PDB entry 3CC7 | X-ray diffraction, 2.70 A resolution | chains P and 0 of the 31 polymer chains in the assembly

== Chain P ==
Name: 50S ribosomal protein L19e
From: Haloarcula marismortui
UniProt: P14119 (RL19_HALMA); residues 0-148 here correspond to UniProt positions 1-149 (UniProt number = residue number + 1)
Sequence (149 residues; numbered 0 to 148; the number before each row is that of its first residue; numbering starts at 0):
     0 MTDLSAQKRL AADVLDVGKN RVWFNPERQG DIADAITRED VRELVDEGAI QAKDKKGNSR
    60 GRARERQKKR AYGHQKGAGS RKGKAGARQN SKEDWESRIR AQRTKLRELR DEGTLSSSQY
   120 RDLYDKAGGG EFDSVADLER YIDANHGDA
Not modelled in the structure: 0, 144-148

== Chain 0 ==
Molecule: 23S ribosomal RNA
From: Haloarcula marismortui
Notes: engineered mutation(s): G2099A, C2487U
Sequence (2923 nucleotides; row label = number of the first residue in the row):
     1 GUUGGCUACU AUGCCAGCUG GUGGAUUGCU CGGCUCAGGC GCUGAUGAAG GACGUGCCAA
    61 GCUGCGAUAA GCUGUGGGGA GCCGCACGGA GGCGAAGAAC CACAGAUUUC CGAAUGAGAA
   121 UCUCUCUAAC AAUUGCUUCG CGCAAUGAGG AACCCCGAGA ACUGAAACAU CUCAGUAUCG
   181 GGAGGAACAG AAAACGCAAC GUGAUGUCGU UAGUAACCGC GAGUGAACGC GAUACAGCCC
   241 AAACCGAAGC CCUCACGGGC AAUGUGGUGU CAGGGCUACC UCUCAUCAGC CGACCGUCUU
   301 CACGAAGUCU CUUGGAAUAG AGCGUGAUAC AGGGUGACAA CCCCGUACUG AAGACCAGUA
   361 CGCUGUGCGG UAGUGCCAGA GUAGCGGGGG UUGGAUAUCC CUCGCGAAUA ACGCAGGCAU
   421 CGACUGCGAA GGCUAAACAC AACCUGAGAC CGAUAGUGAA CAAGUAGUGU GAACGAACGC
   481 UGCAAAGUAC CCUCAGAAGG GAGGCGAAAU AGAGCAUGAA AUCAGUUGGC GAUCGAGCGA
   541 CAGGGCAUAC AAGGUCCCUU GACGAAUGAC CGAGACGCGA GUCUCCAGUA AGACUCACGG
   601 GAAGCCGAUG UUCUGUCGUA CGUUUUGAAA AACGAGCCAG GGAGUGUGUC UGUAUGGCAA
   661 GUCUAACCGG AGUAUCCGGG GAGGCACAGG GAAACCGACA UGGCCGCAGG GCUUUGCCCG
   721 AGGGCCGCCG UCUUCAAGGG CGGGGAGCCA UGUGGACACG ACCCGAAUCC GGACGAUCUA
   781 CGCAUGGACA AGAUGAAGCG UGCCGAAAGG CACGUGGAAG UCUGUUAGAG UUGGUGUCCU
   841 ACAAUACCCU CUCGUGAUCU AUGUGUAGGG GUGAAAGGCC CAUCGAGUCC GGCAACAGCU
   901 GGUUCCAAUC GAAACAUGUC GAAGCAUGAC CUCCGCCGAG GUAGUCUGUG AGGUAGAGCG
   961 ACCGAUUGGU GUGUCCGCCU CCGAGAGGAG UCGGCACACC UGUCAAACUC CAAACUUACA
  1021 GACGCUGUUU GACGCGGGGA UUCCGGUGCG CGGGGUAAGC CUGUGUACCA GGAGGGGAAC
  1081 AACCCAGAGA UAGGUUAAGG UCCCCAAGUG UGGAUUAAGU GUAAUCCUCU GAAGGUGGUC
  1141 UCGAGCCCUA GACAGCCGGG AGGUGAGCUU AGAAGCAGCU ACCCUCUAAG AAAAGCGUAA
  1201 CAGCUUACCG GCCGAGGUUU GAGGCGCCCA AAAUGAUCGG GACUCAAAUC CACCACCGAG
  1261 ACCUGUCCGU ACCACUCAUA CUGGUAAUCG AGUAGAUUGG CGCUCUAAUU GGAUGGAAGC
  1321 AGGGGCGAGA GCUCCUGUGG ACCGAUUAGU GACGAAAAUC CUGGCCAUAG UAGCAGCGAU
  1381 AGUCGGGUGA GAACCCCGAC GGCCUAAUGG AUAAGGGUUC CUCAGCACUG CUGAUCAGCU
  1441 GAGGGUUAGC CGGUCCUAAG UCUCACCGCA ACUCGACUGA GACGAAAUGG GAAACAGGUU
  1501 AAUAUUCCUG UGCCAUCAUG CAGUGAAAGU UGACGCCCUG GGGUCGAUCA CGCCGGGCAU
  1561 UCGCCCGGUC GAACCGUCCA ACUCCGUGGA AGCCGUAAUG GCAGGAAGCG GACGAACGGC
  1621 GGCAUAGGGA AACGUGAUUC AACCUGGGGC CCAUGAAAAG ACGAGCAUGA UGUCCGUACC
  1681 GAGAACCGAC ACAGGUGUCC AUGGCGGCGA AAGCCAAGGC CUGUCGGGAG CAACCAACGU
  1741 UAGGGAAUUC GGCAAGUUAG UCCCGUACCU UCGGAAGAAG GGAUGCCUGC UCCGGAACGG
  1801 AGCAGGUCGC AGUGACUCGG AAGCUCGGAC UGUCUAGUAA CAACAUAGGU GACCGCAAAU
  1861 CCGCAAGGAC UCGUACGGUC ACUGAAUCCU GCCCAGUGCA GGUAUCUGAA CACCUCGUAC
  1921 AAGAGGACGA AGGACCUGUC AACGGCGGGG GUAACUAUGA CCCUCUUAAG GUAGCGUAGU
  1981 ACCUUGCCGC AUCAGUAGCG GCUUGCAUGA AUGGAUUAAC CAGAGCUUCA CUGUCCCAAC
  2041 GUUGGGCCCG GUGAACUGUA CAUUCCAGUG CGGAGUCUGG AGACACCCAG GGGGAAGCAA
  2101 AGACCCUAUG GAGCUUUACU GCAGGCUGUC GCUGAGACGU GGUCGCCGAU GUGCAGCAUA
  2161 GGUAGGAGUC GUUACAGAGG UACCCGCGCU AGCGGGCCAC CCAGACAACA GUGAAAUACU
  2221 ACCCGUCGGU GACUGCGACU CUCACUCCGG GAGGAGGACA CCGAUAGCCG GGCAGUUUGA
  2281 CUGGGGCGGU ACGCGCUCGA AAAGAUAUCG AGCGCGCCCU AUGGUCAUCU CAGCCGGGAC
  2341 AGAGACCCGG CGAAGAGUGC AAGAGCAAAA GAUGACUUGA CAGUGUUCUU CCCAACGAGG
  2401 AACGCUGACG CGAAAGCGUG GUCUAGCGAA CCAAUUAGCC UGCUUGAUGC GGGCAAUUGA
  2461 UGACAGAAAA GCUACCCUAG GGAUAAUAGA GUCGUCACUC GCAAGAGCAC AUAUCGACCG
  2521 AGUGGCUUGC UACCUCGAUG UCGGUUCCCU CCAUCCUGCC CGUGCAGAAG CGGGCAAGGG
  2581 UGAGGUUGUU CGCCUAUUAA AGGAGGUCGU GAGCUGGGUU UAGACCGUCG UGAGACAGGU
  2641 CGGCUGCUAU CUACUGGGUG UGUAAUGGUG UCUGACAAGA ACGACCGUAU AGUACGAGAG
  2701 GAACUACGGU UGGUGGCCAC UGGUGUACCG GUUGUUCGAG AGAGCACGUG CCGGGUAGCC
  2761 ACGCCACACG GGGUAAGAGC UGAACGCAUC UAAGCUCGAA ACCCACUUGG AAAAGAGACA
  2821 CCGCCGAGGU CCCGCGUACA AGACGCGGUC GAUAGACUCG GGGUGUGCGC GUCGAGGUAA
  2881 CGAGACGUUA AGCCCACGAG CACUAACAGA CCAAAGCCAU CAU
Not modelled in the structure: 1-9, 126-127, 715, 971-998, 1560, 1952-1963, 2137-2236, 2339-2343, 2665-2666, 2915-2923
Modified / non-standard residues: 1MA (6-hydro-1-methyladenosine-5'-monophosphate) at position 628, OMU (o2'-methyluridine 5'-monophosphate) at position 2587, OMG (o2'-methylguanosine-5'-monophosphate) at position 2588, UR3 (3-methyluridine-5'-monophoshate) at position 2619, PSU (pseudouridine-5'-monophosphate) at position 2621
Metal / ion sites: Mg2+ site 1 near G28 (its only coordinating residue here); Na+ site 1: C40, G41, C443; Na+ site 2: G56, A59, G61; Sr2+ site 1: C85, A86 (shared with 1 residue of chain T); Na+ site 3 near U108 (its only coordinating residue here); Mg2+ site 2 near U115 (its only coordinating residue here); Na+ site 4: C130, U146; Na+ site 5: C141, G142; Sr2+ site 2: G147, A183 (shared with 1 residue of chain M); Mg2+ site 3: C162, U2276; K+ site 1: C162, U163, U172; Mg2+ site 4: A165, A167, C168; 59 more Na+ sites not listed; 69 more Mg2+ sites not listed; 58 more Sr2+ sites not listed; 1 more K+ sites not listed

== Interface between chain P and chain 0 ==
Residue-residue contacts - 176 pairs, chain P then chain 0:
  Thr-1(P) / G1387(0)  hydrogen bond to the sugar
  Thr-1(P) / U1388(0)  hydrogen bond to the sugar
  Thr-1(P) / C1396(0)  hydrogen bond to the sugar
  Asp-2(P) / C1396(0)  sugar contact
  Leu-3(P) / C1396(0)  hydrogen bond to the sugar
  Leu-3(P) / C1397(0)  sugar contact
  Ala-5(P) / U1422(0)  phosphate contact
  Lys-7(P) / C1397(0)  salt bridge to the phosphate
  Lys-7(P) / G1398(0)  salt bridge to the phosphate
  Arg-8(P) / A1501(0)  hydrogen bond to the phosphate
  Arg-8(P) / A1502(0)  salt bridge to the phosphate
  Leu-9(P) / A1501(0)  phosphate contact
  Leu-9(P) / A1502(0)  phosphate contact
  Gly-17(P) / G1718(0)  hydrogen bond to the phosphate
  Gly-17(P) / G1719(0)  phosphate contact
  Lys-18(P) / G1719(0)  hydrogen bond to the phosphate
  Asn-19(P) / G1719(0)  hydrogen bond to the phosphate
  Asn-19(P) / C1720(0)  hydrogen bond to the phosphate
  Arg-20(P) / G1718(0)  salt bridge to the phosphate
  Val-21(P) / G1398(0)  phosphate contact
  Trp-22(P) / G1398(0)  hydrogen bond to the phosphate
  Trp-22(P) / A1399(0)  phosphate contact
  Phe-23(P) / C1397(0)  hydrogen bond to the sugar
  Phe-23(P) / G1398(0)  hydrogen bond to the phosphate
  Pro-25(P) / C1397(0)  sugar contact
  Pro-25(P) / G1398(0)  sugar contact
  Gln-28(P) / G1386(0)  hydrogen bond to the base
  Gln-28(P) / G1387(0)  hydrogen bond to the sugar
  Gln-28(P) / C1397(0)  sugar contact
  Thr-36(P) / A1501(0)  phosphate contact
  Arg-37(P) / U1500(0)  hydrogen bond to the base
  Arg-37(P) / A1501(0)  hydrogen bond to the phosphate
  Arg-37(P) / A1502(0)  salt bridge to the phosphate
  Arg-41(P) / U1499(0)  salt bridge to the phosphate
  Arg-41(P) / U1500(0)  salt bridge to the phosphate
  Lys-52(P) / A1399(0)  salt bridge to the phosphate
  Asp-53(P) / G1556(0)  sugar contact
  Lys-54(P) / A1717(0)  phosphate contact
  Lys-55(P) / C1715(0)  hydrogen bond to the sugar
  Lys-55(P) / A1716(0)  salt bridge to the phosphate
  Lys-55(P) / A1717(0)  hydrogen bond to the phosphate
  Lys-55(P) / U2736(0)  hydrogen bond to the sugar
  Lys-55(P) / C2737(0)  phosphate contact
  Gly-56(P) / C1566(0)  phosphate contact
  Gly-56(P) / G1567(0)  phosphate contact
  Gly-56(P) / C2737(0)  phosphate contact
  Asn-57(P) / C1566(0)  phosphate contact
  Asn-57(P) / G1703(0)  base contact
  Asn-57(P) / G1704(0)  hydrogen bond to the base
  Asn-57(P) / C1715(0)  hydrogen bond to the sugar
  Asn-57(P) / A1716(0)  sugar contact
  Asn-57(P) / U2736(0)  phosphate contact
  Asn-57(P) / C2737(0)  phosphate contact
  Ser-58(P) / C1565(0)  hydrogen bond to the sugar
  Ser-58(P) / C1566(0)  phosphate contact
  Ser-58(P) / C2737(0)  hydrogen bond to the phosphate
  Ser-58(P) / G2738(0)  sugar contact
  Arg-59(P) / U1548(0)  hydrogen bond to the phosphate
  Arg-59(P) / C1549(0)  salt bridge to the phosphate
  Arg-59(P) / C1565(0)  phosphate contact
  Arg-59(P) / C1566(0)  hydrogen bond to the phosphate
  Arg-59(P) / G1704(0)  hydrogen bond to the phosphate
  Arg-59(P) / C1705(0)  salt bridge to the phosphate
  Gly-60(P) / C1565(0)  phosphate contact
  Arg-61(P) / U2736(0)  salt bridge to the phosphate
  Arg-61(P) / C2737(0)  salt bridge to the phosphate
  Arg-61(P) / G2738(0)  phosphate contact
  Arg-61(P) / A2739(0)  salt bridge to the phosphate
  Arg-63(P) / C1549(0)  salt bridge to the phosphate
  Arg-63(P) / C1565(0)  salt bridge to the phosphate
  Arg-63(P) / C1566(0)  salt bridge to the phosphate
  Arg-65(P) / C1705(0)  hydrogen bond to the phosphate
  Arg-65(P) / G1706(0)  salt bridge to the phosphate
  Arg-65(P) / U2735(0)  salt bridge to the phosphate
  Gln-66(P) / C1798(0)  hydrogen bond to the sugar
  Lys-68(P) / C1787(0)  salt bridge to the phosphate
  Lys-68(P) / U1788(0)  phosphate contact
  Arg-69(P) / G1706(0)  salt bridge to the phosphate
  Arg-69(P) / G1707(0)  salt bridge to the phosphate
  Ala-70(P) / C1798(0)  phosphate contact
  Tyr-71(P) / G1789(0)  hydrogen bond to the base
  Tyr-71(P) / C1790(0)  hydrogen bond to the base
  Gly-72(P) / C1790(0)  base contact
  Gly-72(P) / G1802(0)  base contact
  His-73(P) / U1788(0)  hydrogen bond to the base
  His-73(P) / G1789(0)  hydrogen bond to the base
  His-73(P) / C1790(0)  base contact
  Gln-74(P) / C1786(0)  phosphate contact
  Gln-74(P) / C1787(0)  hydrogen bond to the phosphate
  Lys-75(P) / G1800(0)  salt bridge to the phosphate
  Gly-76(P) / G1785(0)  phosphate contact
  Ala-77(P) / G1760(0)  hydrogen bond to the base
  Ala-77(P) / U1761(0)  base contact
  Ala-77(P) / U1784(0)  base contact
  Ala-77(P) / G1785(0)  phosphate contact
  Gly-78(P) / U1784(0)  hydrogen bond to the phosphate
  Gly-78(P) / G1785(0)  hydrogen bond to the phosphate
  Gly-78(P) / U1813(0)  phosphate contact
  Ser-79(P) / G1785(0)  phosphate contact
  Arg-80(P) / C1708(0)  phosphate contact
  Arg-80(P) / G1760(0)  hydrogen bond to the base
  Arg-80(P) / U1761(0)  sugar contact
  Arg-80(P) / A1801(0)  salt bridge to the phosphate
  Arg-80(P) / G1802(0)  salt bridge to the phosphate
  Lys-81(P) / G1707(0)  phosphate contact
  Lys-81(P) / C1708(0)  hydrogen bond to the phosphate
  Lys-81(P) / G1760(0)  hydrogen bond to the sugar
  Lys-81(P) / U1761(0)  sugar contact
  Lys-81(P) / U1813(0)  sugar contact
  Lys-81(P) / U1817(0)  hydrogen bond to the base
  Gly-82(P) / G1707(0)  phosphate contact
  Gly-82(P) / C1708(0)  hydrogen bond to the phosphate
  Gly-82(P) / U1761(0)  sugar contact
  Lys-83(P) / G792(0)  sugar contact
  Lys-83(P) / A793(0)  sugar contact
  Lys-83(P) / U1761(0)  phosphate contact
  Lys-83(P) / C1762(0)  salt bridge to the phosphate
  Ala-84(P) / U1761(0)  phosphate contact
  Ala-84(P) / C1762(0)  hydrogen bond to the phosphate
  Gly-85(P) / A793(0)  phosphate contact
  Ala-86(P) / G792(0)  sugar contact
  Ala-86(P) / A793(0)  hydrogen bond to the phosphate
  Ala-86(P) / C1708(0)  sugar contact
  Arg-87(P) / C1708(0)  salt bridge to the phosphate
  Arg-87(P) / G1799(0)  sugar contact
  Arg-87(P) / G1800(0)  sugar contact
  Arg-87(P) / A1801(0)  salt bridge to the phosphate
  Gln-88(P) / G1799(0)  base contact
  Gln-88(P) / G1800(0)  sugar contact
  Lys-91(P) / G816(0)  salt bridge to the phosphate
  Lys-91(P) / G817(0)  salt bridge to the phosphate
  Lys-91(P) / A1597(0)  hydrogen bond to the base
  Trp-94(P) / G814(0)  sugar contact
  Trp-94(P) / U815(0)  hydrogen bond to the phosphate
  Trp-94(P) / A1597(0)  hydrogen bond to the sugar
  Trp-94(P) / A1598(0)  phosphate contact
  Glu-95(P) / G1540(0)  sugar contact
  Glu-95(P) / A1597(0)  sugar contact
  Ser-96(P) / G1794(0)  hydrogen bond to the sugar
  Ser-96(P) / A1796(0)  base contact
  Arg-97(P) / C1793(0)  sugar contact
  Ile-98(P) / A1597(0)  sugar contact
  Arg-99(P) / G1540(0)  hydrogen bond to the phosphate
  Arg-99(P) / G1541(0)  salt bridge to the phosphate
  Arg-99(P) / A1597(0)  salt bridge to the phosphate
  Ala-100(P) / G1794(0)  phosphate contact
  Ala-100(P) / G1795(0)  phosphate contact
  Arg-102(P) / U1596(0)  hydrogen bond to the base
  Arg-102(P) / A1597(0)  salt bridge to the phosphate
  Arg-102(P) / A1598(0)  salt bridge to the phosphate
  Arg-106(P) / U1596(0)  salt bridge to the phosphate
  Arg-109(P) / C1594(0)  salt bridge to the phosphate
  Arg-109(P) / G1595(0)  salt bridge to the phosphate
  Ser-116(P) / C1593(0)  phosphate contact
  Ser-116(P) / C1594(0)  phosphate contact
  Ser-117(P) / C1593(0)  phosphate contact
  Tyr-119(P) / C1594(0)  phosphate contact
  Tyr-119(P) / G1595(0)  hydrogen bond to the phosphate
  Arg-120(P) / C1593(0)  base contact
  Arg-120(P) / C1594(0)  salt bridge to the phosphate
  Arg-120(P) / G1595(0)  hydrogen bond to the base
  Tyr-123(P) / G1595(0)  base contact
  Tyr-123(P) / U1596(0)  hydrogen bond to the phosphate
  Asp-124(P) / U801(0)  sugar contact
  Asp-124(P) / G1595(0)  base contact
  Lys-125(P) / U801(0)  phosphate contact
  Lys-125(P) / G802(0)  phosphate contact
  Gly-127(P) / G800(0)  hydrogen bond to the sugar
  Gly-128(P) / G800(0)  hydrogen bond to the base
  Gly-128(P) / U801(0)  sugar contact
  Glu-130(P) / U801(0)  hydrogen bond to the sugar
  Glu-130(P) / G802(0)  sugar contact
  Ser-133(P) / C1793(0)  phosphate contact
  Ser-133(P) / G1794(0)  phosphate contact
  Val-134(P) / G1794(0)  hydrogen bond to the phosphate
  Ala-135(P) / C1793(0)  phosphate contact
Also at the interface, not in a pair above, chain P (84 interface residues in all): Ser-4, Val-16, Asn-24, Ile-35, Glu-38, Ala-62, Gly-129
Also at the interface, not in a pair above, chain 0 (81 interface residues in all): C813, C1395, C1436, A1437, U1539, A1550, A1783, C1816

== Summary ==
The interface between chain P and chain 0 involves 84 residues on one side and 81 on the other, with 56
hydrogen bonds and 38 salt bridges. Among the polar pairs are Gln-28(P)/G1386(0), Arg-37(P)/U1500(0) and
Asn-57(P)/G1704(0). G147(0) and A183(0) coordinate Sr2+ site 2.
Chain P is 50S ribosomal protein L19e and chain 0 is 23S ribosomal RNA, both from Haloarcula marismortui; the
structure, Structure of Anisomycin resistant 50S Ribosomal Subunit: 23S rRNA mutation C2487U, was determined
by X-ray diffraction, deposited together with 3CC2, 3CC4, 3CCE, 3CCJ, 3CCL, 3CCM and 6 further entries.
